PDB entry 2O6C | X-ray diffraction, 1.70 A resolution | chains A and B

[Chain A (and B)]
Protein: 34 kDa membrane antigen
Source organism: Treponema pallidum
Notes: chain B of this document is another copy of the same molecule, construct and numbering; everything in this record applies to it too
UniProt: P19478 (TA34_TREPA); residues -3 to 185 here correspond to UniProt positions 16-204 (UniProt number = residue number + 19)
Sequence (189 residues; each row starts with the number of its first residue; numbers below 1 keep their minus sign (Gly-3 is residue -3)):
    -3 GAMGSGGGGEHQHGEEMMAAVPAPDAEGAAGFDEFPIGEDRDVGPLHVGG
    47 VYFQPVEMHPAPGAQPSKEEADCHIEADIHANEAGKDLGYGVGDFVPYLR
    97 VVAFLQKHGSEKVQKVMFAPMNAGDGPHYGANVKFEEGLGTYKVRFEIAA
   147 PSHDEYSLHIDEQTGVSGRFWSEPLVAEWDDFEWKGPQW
Disordered / not traced: -3 to 27 (chain B: -3 to 28)
Construct notes: engineered mutation Gly-3 (Val16 in P19478), Ala-2 (Phe17 in P19478), Mse-1 (Ser18 in P19478), Gly0 (Ala19 in P19478), Ser1 (Cys20 in P19478); modified residue (13-14, 54, 113, 117)
Modified positions: Mse-1, Mse13, Mse14 (selenomethionine); Mse54, Mse113, Mse117 (selenomethionine; parent Met)

[Interface between chain A and chain B]
Residue-residue contacts (87; chain A residue first):
  Phe28(A) - Gln159(B)
  Phe28(A) - Thr160(B)
  Gln50(A) - Gln159(B)
  Val52(A) - His155(B)
  Val52(A) - Asp157(B)
  Val52(A) - Thr160(B)
  Glu53(A) - Leu154(B)
  Glu53(A) - His155(B)
  Glu53(A) - Ile156(B)  hydrogen bond (backbone-backbone)
  Glu53(A) - Asp157(B)  hydrogen bond (backbone-side chain)
  Mse54(A) - Leu154(B)
  His55(A) - Ser153(B)
  His55(A) - Leu154(B)  hydrogen bond (backbone-backbone)
  His55(A) - Ile156(B)
  Pro56(A) - His149(B)
  Pro56(A) - Tyr152(B)
  Pro56(A) - Ser153(B)  hydrogen bond (backbone-side chain)
  Pro58(A) - Ser153(B)
  Leu84(A) - Asn118(B)  hydrogen bond (backbone-side chain)
  Gly85(A) - Asn118(B)
  Gly85(A) - Ala119(B)
  Gly85(A) - Gly122(B)  hydrogen bond (backbone-backbone)
  Tyr86(A) - Asn118(B)
  Pro93(A) - Pro93(B)  hydrophobic
  Pro93(A) - Tyr94(B)
  Tyr94(A) - Pro93(B)
  Tyr94(A) - Tyr94(B)  hydrogen bond (side chain-backbone)
  Tyr94(A) - Pro116(B)
  Tyr94(A) - Tyr125(B)
  Pro116(A) - Tyr94(B)
  Pro116(A) - Glu151(B)
  Pro116(A) - Tyr152(B)  hydrophobic
  Pro116(A) - Ser153(B)  hydrogen bond (backbone-backbone)
  Mse117(A) - Tyr152(B)
  Mse117(A) - Ser153(B)
  Mse117(A) - His155(B)
  Asn118(A) - Leu84(B)  hydrogen bond (side chain-backbone)
  Asn118(A) - Tyr86(B)
  Asn118(A) - Tyr152(B)  hydrogen bond
  Asn118(A) - Ser153(B)  hydrogen bond (backbone-backbone)
  Asn118(A) - Leu154(B)
  Asn118(A) - His155(B)  hydrogen bond (backbone-backbone)
  Ala119(A) - Gly85(B)
  Ala119(A) - His155(B)
  Ala119(A) - Thr160(B)
  Ala119(A) - Val162(B)
  Gly120(A) - Thr160(B)  hydrogen bond (backbone-backbone)
  Gly120(A) - Val162(B)
  Gly122(A) - Gly85(B)  hydrogen bond (backbone-backbone)
  Pro123(A) - Tyr152(B)
  His124(A) - His155(B)  hydrogen bond
  Tyr125(A) - Tyr94(B)
  His149(A) - Pro56(B)
  Glu151(A) - Pro116(B)
  Tyr152(A) - Pro56(B)
  Tyr152(A) - Pro116(B)
  Tyr152(A) - Mse117(B)
  Tyr152(A) - Asn118(B)  hydrogen bond
  Tyr152(A) - Pro123(B)
  Ser153(A) - His55(B)
  Ser153(A) - Pro56(B)  hydrogen bond (side chain-backbone)
  Ser153(A) - Pro116(B)  hydrogen bond (backbone-backbone)
  Ser153(A) - Mse117(B)
  Ser153(A) - Asn118(B)  hydrogen bond (backbone-backbone)
  Leu154(A) - Glu53(B)
  Leu154(A) - Mse54(B)
  Leu154(A) - His55(B)  hydrogen bond (backbone-backbone)
  Leu154(A) - Asn118(B)
  His155(A) - Val52(B)
  His155(A) - Glu53(B)
  His155(A) - His70(B)
  His155(A) - Glu72(B)
  His155(A) - Mse117(B)
  His155(A) - Asn118(B)  hydrogen bond (backbone-backbone)
  His155(A) - Ala119(B)
  Ile156(A) - Glu53(B)  hydrogen bond (backbone-backbone)
  Ile156(A) - His55(B)
  Asp157(A) - Val52(B)
  Asp157(A) - Glu53(B)  hydrogen bond (side chain-backbone)
  Asp157(A) - Lys64(B)
  Gln159(A) - Gln50(B)
  Thr160(A) - Val52(B)
  Thr160(A) - Ala119(B)
  Thr160(A) - Gly120(B)  hydrogen bond (backbone-backbone)
  Gly161(A) - Gly120(B)
  Val162(A) - Ala119(B)
  Val162(A) - Gly120(B)
Interface residues without a listed pair, chain A (39 interface residues in all): Phe49, Lys64, His70, Leu95, Asp121
Interface residues without a listed pair, chain B (38 interface residues in all): Phe49, Pro58, Leu95, Asp121, Gly161

[Summary]
39 residues of chain A face 38 of chain B across their interface; the contacts include 24 hydrogen bonds.
Polar pairs include Glu53(A)-Asp157(B), Pro56(A)-Ser153(B) and Leu84(A)-Asn118(B).
Both chains are 34 kDa membrane antigen (Treponema pallidum). Entry 2O6C (Structure of selenomethionyl rTp34
from Treponema pallidum) was determined by X-ray diffraction together with 2O6D, 2O6E and 2O6F from the same
study.
